PDB entry 5MH6 | X-ray diffraction, 1.35 A resolution | chains A and B

== Chain A (and B) ==
Protein: D-2-hydroxyacid dehydrogenase
From: Haloferax mediterranei ATCC 33500
Notes: EC 1.1.1.-; chain B of this document is another copy of the same molecule, construct and numbering; everything in this record applies to it too
Reference sequence: Q2VEQ7 (DDH_HALMT); residue numbers follow UniProt; this construct covers 1-308
Chain sequence (308 residues; each row starts with the number of its first residue):
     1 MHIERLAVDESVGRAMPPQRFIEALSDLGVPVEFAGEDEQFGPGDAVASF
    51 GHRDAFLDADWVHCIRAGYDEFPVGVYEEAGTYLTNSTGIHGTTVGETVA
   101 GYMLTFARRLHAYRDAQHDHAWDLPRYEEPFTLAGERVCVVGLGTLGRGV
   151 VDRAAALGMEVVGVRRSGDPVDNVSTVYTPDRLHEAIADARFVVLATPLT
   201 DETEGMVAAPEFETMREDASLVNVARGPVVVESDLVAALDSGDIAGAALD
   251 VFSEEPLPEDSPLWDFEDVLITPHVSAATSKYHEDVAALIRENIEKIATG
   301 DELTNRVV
Disordered / not traced: 1-2
Ion coordination: Mg2+ site 1: Thr132, Ala134; Mg2+ site 2 near Glu211 (its only coordinating residue here); Mg2+ site 3: Phe212, Glu213, Met215, Asp243; Mg2+ site 4: Gly227, Val230, Ser253; Mg2+ site 5 near Asp265 (its only coordinating residue here)
Small-molecule neighbours:
  - 2-Ketohexanoic acid (7N5): Arg66, Ala67, Gly68, His91, Arg226, His274, Ala277, Tyr282
  - NAD (nicotinamide-adenine-dinucleotide): Ala67, Gly68, Thr88, Gly89, His91, Val95, Gly142, Leu143, Gly144, Thr145, Leu146, Gly147, Arg165, Arg166, Pro180, Ala196, Thr197, Pro198, Leu199, Glu202, Thr203, Val224, Ala225, Arg226, Asp250, Val251, His274, Ser276, Ala277
Curated features (UniProtKB/Swiss-Prot):
  - active site: Arg226, Glu255, His274 (Proton donor)
  - binding site (NAD(+)): Thr145, Leu146, Val224 to Arg226, Asp250, His274 to Ala277
Reported in the primary citation:
  - conformationally variable residues (loop rearrangement, side-chain flip): Gly163 to Ala190
  - binding site for 2-Ketohexanoic acid: Ala67, Arg226
  - catalytic residues: Glu255 (by similarity / conservation)

== How chain A and chain B interact ==
Contacting residue pairs (126):
  Ala15(A) with Tyr127(B)
  Met16(A) with Tyr127(B), hydrophobic
  Pro17(A) with Tyr127(B)
  Arg20(A) with Tyr127(B); Glu128(B), salt bridge
  Thr93(A) with Thr132(B); Ala134(B)
  Thr94(A) with Arg108(B); Thr132(B)
  Glu97(A) with Leu104(B); Arg108(B); Thr132(B); Leu133(B), hydrogen bond (side chain-backbone); Ala134(B), hydrogen bond (side chain-backbone)
  Thr98(A) with Arg108(B), hydrogen bond
  Ala100(A) with Leu104(B), hydrophobic
  Gly101(A) with Leu104(B); Leu110(B)
  Tyr102(A) with Leu110(B), hydrophobic
  Leu104(A) with Glu97(B); Ala100(B), hydrophobic; Gly101(B); Leu104(B), hydrophobic
  Thr105(A) with Leu110(B)
  Arg108(A) with Thr94(B); Glu97(B); Thr98(B), hydrogen bond; Val275(B); Ser276(B), hydrogen bond (side chain-backbone); Ala277(B); Ala278(B), hydrogen bond (side chain-backbone)
  Leu110(A) with Gly101(B); Thr105(B)
  His111(A) with Arg114(B)
  Tyr113(A) with Ile271(B); Thr272(B); Pro273(B); Val275(B)
  Arg114(A) with His111(B); Asp115(B), salt bridge; Glu267(B), hydrogen bond (side chain-backbone); Val269(B), hydrogen bond (side chain-backbone); Leu270(B)
  Asp115(A) with Arg114(B), salt bridge; His118(B), salt bridge
  Gln117(A) with Trp264(B), hydrogen bond (side chain-backbone); Phe266(B); Val269(B), hydrogen bond (side chain-backbone); Leu270(B); Ile271(B), hydrogen bond (side chain-backbone)
  His118(A) with Asp115(B), salt bridge
  His120(A) with Glu259(B), hydrogen bond (side chain-backbone); Trp264(B); Asp265(B), salt bridge
  Ala121(A) with Trp264(B)
  Trp122(A) with Phe252(B), hydrophobic; Glu255(B); Pro256(B), hydrophobic; Leu257(B); Pro273(B); His274(B)
  Asp123(A) with Pro273(B)
  Leu124(A) with Pro273(B)
  Pro125(A) with Val275(B)
  Tyr127(A) with Ala15(B); Met16(B), hydrophobic; Pro17(B); Arg20(B); Thr279(B); Ser280(B), hydrogen bond (side chain-backbone); Lys281(B); Tyr282(B), hydrogen bond (side chain-backbone); His283(B), hydrogen bond
  Glu128(A) with Arg20(B), salt bridge; Ser280(B)
  Pro130(A) with Ala278(B); Thr279(B); Ser280(B), hydrogen bond (backbone-backbone)
  Thr132(A) with Thr93(B); Thr94(B); Glu97(B)
  Leu133(A) with Glu97(B), hydrogen bond (backbone-side chain)
  Ala134(A) with Thr93(B); Glu97(B), hydrogen bond (backbone-side chain)
  Arg153(A) with Leu157(B)
  Ala156(A) with Ala156(B), hydrophobic
  Leu157(A) with Arg153(B)
  Phe252(A) with Trp122(B), hydrophobic
  Glu255(A) with Trp122(B)
  Pro256(A) with Trp122(B), hydrophobic
  Leu257(A) with Trp122(B)
  Glu259(A) with His120(B), hydrogen bond (backbone-side chain)
  Trp264(A) with Gln117(B), hydrogen bond (backbone-side chain); His120(B); Ala121(B); Trp122(B)
  Asp265(A) with His120(B), salt bridge
  Phe266(A) with Gln117(B)
  Glu267(A) with Arg114(B), hydrogen bond (backbone-side chain)
  Val269(A) with Arg114(B), hydrogen bond (backbone-side chain); Gln117(B), hydrogen bond (backbone-side chain)
  Leu270(A) with Arg114(B); Gln117(B)
  Ile271(A) with Tyr113(B); Gln117(B), hydrogen bond (backbone-side chain)
  Thr272(A) with Tyr113(B)
  Pro273(A) with Tyr113(B); Trp122(B); Asp123(B); Leu124(B)
  His274(A) with Trp122(B)
  Val275(A) with Arg108(B); Tyr113(B); Pro125(B)
  Ser276(A) with Arg108(B), hydrogen bond (backbone-side chain)
  Ala277(A) with Arg108(B)
  Ala278(A) with Arg108(B), hydrogen bond (backbone-side chain); Pro130(B)
  Thr279(A) with Tyr127(B); Pro130(B)
  Ser280(A) with Tyr127(B), hydrogen bond (backbone-side chain); Glu128(B); Pro130(B), hydrogen bond (backbone-backbone)
  Lys281(A) with Tyr127(B)
  Tyr282(A) with Tyr127(B), hydrogen bond (backbone-side chain)
  His283(A) with Tyr127(B), hydrogen bond
Interface residues without a listed pair, chain A (63 interface residues in all): Ala116, Phe131, Leu263
Interface residues without a listed pair, chain B (64 interface residues in all): Tyr102, Ala116, Phe131, Ser261, Leu263

== Overview ==
Chain A and chain B form an interface of 63 and 64 residues respectively, with 30 hydrogen bonds and 8 salt
bridges. Polar contacts include Arg20(A)-Glu128(B), Arg114(A)-Asp115(B) and Asp115(A)-His118(B). Bound to
chain A: NAD and 2-Ketohexanoic acid. The paper reports the catalytic residue Glu255(A); a binding site for
2-Ketohexanoic acid at Ala67(A) and Arg226(A).
Chain A and chain B are both D-2-hydroxyacid dehydrogenase (Haloferax mediterranei ATCC 33500); the structure,
D-2-hydroxyacid dehydrogenases (D2-HDH) from Haloferax mediterranei in complex with 2-ketohexanoic acid and
NAD+ (1.35 A resolution), was determined by X-ray diffraction, deposited together with 9IBE, 8QZA, 8QZB, 5MHA
and 5MH5.
